7X2V - chains B and R of the 5 polymer chains in the assembly; structure by electron microscopy, 3.09 A resolution.

[Chain B]
Name: Guanine nucleotide-binding protein G(i) subunit alpha-1
Organism: Homo sapiens
Reference sequence: P63096 (GNAI1_HUMAN); residue numbers follow UniProt; this construct covers 1-354
Chain sequence (354 residues; row label = number of the first residue in the row):
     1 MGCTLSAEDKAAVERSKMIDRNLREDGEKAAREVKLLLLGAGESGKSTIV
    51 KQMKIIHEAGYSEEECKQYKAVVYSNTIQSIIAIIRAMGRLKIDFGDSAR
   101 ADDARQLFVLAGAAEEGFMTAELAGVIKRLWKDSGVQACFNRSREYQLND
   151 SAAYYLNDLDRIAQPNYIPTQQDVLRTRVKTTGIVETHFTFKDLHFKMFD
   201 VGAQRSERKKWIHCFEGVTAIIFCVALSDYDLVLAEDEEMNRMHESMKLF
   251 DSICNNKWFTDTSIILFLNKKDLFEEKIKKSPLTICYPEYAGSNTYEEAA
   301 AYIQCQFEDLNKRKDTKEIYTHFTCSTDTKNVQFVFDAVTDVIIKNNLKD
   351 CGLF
Unresolved in the structure: 1-3, 56-181, 236-239, 354
Sequence notes: conflict Ala-203 (Gly in P63096), Ser-326 (Ala in P63096)
Curated features (UniProtKB/Swiss-Prot):
  - region: Lys-35 to Thr-48 (G1 motif), Asp-173 to Thr-181 (G2 motif), Phe-196 to Gly-202, Gln-204, Arg-205 (G3 motif), Ile-265 to Asp-272 (G4 motif), Thr-324, Cys-325, Thr-327 to Thr-329 (G5 motif)
  - binding site (GTP): Glu-43 to Thr-48, Ser-151, Leu-175 to Thr-181, Asp-200 to Gly-202, Gln-204, Asn-269 to Asp-272
  - binding site (Mg(2+)): Ser-47, Thr-181
  - modified residue: Arg-178 (ADP-ribosylarginine), Gln-204 (Deamidated glutamine), Cys-351 (ADP-ribosylcysteine)
  - lipidation: Gly-2 (N-myristoyl glycine), Cys-3 (S-palmitoyl cysteine)
  - natural variant: Gly-40 (G40C: In NEDHISB; G40R: In NEDHISB), Gly-45 (G45D: In NEDHISB), Thr-48 (T48I: In NEDHISB; T48K: In NEDHISB), Gln-52 (Q52P: In NEDHISB), Ser-75 (deletion: In NEDHISB; uncertain significance), Gln-172 (deletion: In NEDHISB), Asp-173 (D173V: In NEDHISB), Glu-186 to Phe-189 (deletion: In NEDHISB; uncertain significance), Cys-224 (C224Y: In NEDHISB), Lys-270 (K270N: In NEDHISB; K270R: In NEDHISB), Asp-272 (D272G: In NEDHISB), Val-332 (V332E: In NEDHISB; uncertain significance)
  - mutagenesis: Gly-42 (G42R: Abolishes switch to an activated conformation and dissociation from beta and gamma subunits upon GTP binding. Abolishes interaction with RGS family members), Glu-116 (E116L: Enhances interaction (inactive GDP-bound) with RGS14), Gln-147 (Q147L: Enhances interaction (inactive GDP-bound) with RGS14), Glu-245 (E245L: Enhances interaction (inactive GDP-bound) with RGS14)

[Chain R]
Name: Adhesion G-protein coupled receptor F1
Organism: Homo sapiens
Reference sequence: Q5T601 (AGRF1_HUMAN); residue numbers follow UniProt; this construct covers 1-910
Chain sequence (910 residues; numbered 1 to 910; the number before each row is that of its first residue):
     1 MKVGVLWLISFFTFTDGHGGFLGKNDGIKTKKELIVNKKKHLGPVEEYQL
    51 LLQVTYRDSKEKRDLRNFLKLLKPPLLWSHGLIRIIRAKATTDCNSLNGV
   101 LQCTCEDSYTWFPPSCLDPQNCYLHTAGALPSCECHLNNLSQSVNFCERT
   151 KIWGTFKINERFTNDLLNSSSAIYSKYANGIEIQLKKAYERIQGFESVQV
   201 TQFRNGSIVAGYEVVGSSSASELLSAIEHVAEKAKTALHKLFPLEDGSFR
   251 VFGKAQCNDIVFGFGSKDDEYTLPCSSGYRGNITAKCESSGWQVIRETCV
   301 LSLLEELNKNFSMIVGNATEAAVSSFVQNLSVIIRQNPSTTVGNLASVVS
   351 ILSNISSLSLASHFRVSNSTMEDVISIADNILNSASVTNWTVLLREEKYA
   401 SSRLLETLENISTLVPPTALPLNFSRKFIDWKGIPVNKSQLKRGYSYQIK
   451 MCPQNTSIPIRGRVLIGSDQFQRSLPETIISMASLTLGNILPVSKNGNAQ
   501 VNGPVISTVIQNYSINEVFLFFSKIESNLSQPHCVFWDFSHLQWNDAGCH
   551 LVNETQDIVTCQCTHLTSFSILMSPFVPSTIFPVVKWITYVGLGISIGSL
   601 ILCLIIEALFWKQIKKSQTSHTRRICMVNIALSLLIADVWFIVGATVDTT
   651 VNPSGVCTAAVFFTHFFYLSLFFWMLMLGILLAYRIILVFHHMAQHLMMA
   701 VGFCLGYGCPLIISVITIAVTQPSNTYKRKDVCWLNWSNGSKPLLAFVVP
   751 ALAIVAVNFVVVLLVLTKLWRPTVGERLSRDDKATIIRVGKSLLILTPLL
   801 GLTWGFGIGTIVDSQNLAWHVIFALLNAFQGFFILCFGILLDSKLRQLLF
   851 NKLSALSSWKQTEKQNSSDLSAKPKFSKPFNPLQNKGHYAFSHTGDSSDN
   901 IMLTQFVSNE
Unresolved in the structure: 1-566, 773-783, 855-910
Cystine bridges: Cys-657/Cys-733
Curated features (UniProtKB/Swiss-Prot):
  - region: Ser-568 to Phe-576 (Stachel)
  - site: Leu-566, Thr-567 (Cleavage)
  - glycosylation (N-linked (GlcNAc...) asparagine): Asn-139, Asn-168, Asn-205, Asn-282, Asn-310, Asn-317, Asn-329, Asn-354, Asn-368, Asn-389, Asn-410, Asn-423, Asn-437, Asn-455, Asn-512, Asn-528, Asn-553, Asn-736, Asn-739
  - mutagenesis: Asn-310 (N310Q: No effect), Asn-389 (N389S: Decreased expression), His-565 to Thr-567 (Abolished autprocessing, impairing G protein-coupled signaling), Phe-569 (F569A: Strongly decreased G protein-coupled receptor signaling), Ser-570 (S570A: Strongly decreased G protein-coupled receptor signaling), Leu-572 (L572A: Strongly decreased G protein-coupled receptor signaling), Met-573 (M573A: Strongly decreased G protein-coupled receptor signaling), Thr-589 (T589A: Decreased G protein-coupled receptor signaling), Met-627 (M627A: Strongly decreased G protein-coupled receptor signaling), Ile-630 (I630A: Strongly decreased G protein-coupled receptor signaling), Phe-672 (F672A: Strongly decreased G protein-coupled receptor signaling), Met-675 (M675A: Strongly decreased G protein-coupled receptor signaling), 18 further mutagenesis entries in UniProt
Reported in the primary citation:
  - mutagenesis - S568L, F569A, S570A, L572A, M573A, T589A, F641A, Y668A, F690A, R729A, W734A, F747A, H820A: decreased signaling
  - mutagenesis - F569A/L572A/M573A, L572A/M573A: abolished signaling

[Chain B / chain R interface]
Pairs across the interface - 17 pairs, chain B then chain R:
  Arg-24(B) with Lys-615(R)
  Glu-28(B) with Gln-618(R), hydrogen bond
  Leu-194(B) with Phe-690(R), hydrophobic
  Lys-314(B) with Arg-771(R), hydrogen bond (backbone-side chain)
  Asp-315(B) with Arg-771(R)
  Glu-318(B) with Arg-771(R), salt bridge
  Ile-343(B) with Val-689(R), hydrophobic
  Ile-344(B) with Val-689(R), hydrophobic
  Leu-348(B) with Ile-686(R), hydrophobic; Leu-769(R), hydrophobic
  Asp-350(B) with Thr-619(R)
  Cys-351(B) with Arg-623(R), hydrogen bond (backbone-side chain); Leu-682(R), hydrophobic
  Leu-353(B) with Arg-788(R), hydrogen bond (backbone-side chain); Ser-792(R); Ile-795(R), hydrophobic; Leu-796(R), hydrophobic
Also at the interface, not in a pair above, chain B (16 interface residues in all): Arg-32, Thr-340, Asn-347, Gly-352
Also at the interface, not in a pair above, chain R (18 interface residues in all): Arg-685, His-692, Val-765, Lys-768
From the paper, about this interface:
  - interface residues, chain R: Arg-623(R), Val-765(R), Leu-796(R)

[Summary]
16 residues of chain B and 18 residues of chain R are in contact; the contacts include 4 hydrogen bonds and 1
salt bridge. Polar contacts include Glu-318(B)/Arg-771(R), Glu-28(B)/Gln-618(R) and Lys-314(B)/Arg-771(R). The
paper reports that S568L, F569A and S570A of chain R, among others, reduce signaling; interface residues
Arg-623(R), Val-765(R) and Leu-796(R); 15 substitutions were tested in all.
Here chain B is Guanine nucleotide-binding protein G(i) subunit alpha-1 and chain R is Adhesion G-protein
coupled receptor F1, both from Homo sapiens. Entry 7X2V (GPR110/Gi complex) was determined by electron
microscopy together with 7WXU, 7WXW, 7WY0 and 7WZ7 from the same study.
